PDB entry 4QWK | X-ray diffraction, 2.80 A resolution | chains R and S of the 28 polymer chains in the assembly

# Chain R
Name: Proteasome subunit alpha type-5
From: Saccharomyces cerevisiae
UniProtKB: P32379 (PSA5_YEAST); residues -7 to 252 here correspond to UniProt positions 1-260 (UniProt number = residue number + 8)
Sequence (260 residues; numbered -7 to 252; the number before each row is that of its first residue; numbers below 1 keep their minus sign (Met-7 is residue -7)):
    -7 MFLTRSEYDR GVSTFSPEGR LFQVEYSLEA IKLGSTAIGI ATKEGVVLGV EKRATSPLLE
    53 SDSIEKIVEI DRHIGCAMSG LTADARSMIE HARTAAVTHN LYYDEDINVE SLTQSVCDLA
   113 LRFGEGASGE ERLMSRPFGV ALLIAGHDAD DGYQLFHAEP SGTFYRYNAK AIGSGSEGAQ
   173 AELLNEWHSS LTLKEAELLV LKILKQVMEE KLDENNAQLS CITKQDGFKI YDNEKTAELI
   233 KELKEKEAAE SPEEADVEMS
Unresolved in the structure: -7 to 0, 118-124, 243-252

# Chain S
Name: Proteasome subunit alpha type-6
From: Saccharomyces cerevisiae
UniProtKB: P40302 (PSA6_YEAST); residues 0-233 here correspond to UniProt positions 1-234 (UniProt number = residue number + 1)
Sequence (234 residues; each row starts with the number of its first residue; numbering starts at 0):
     0 MFRNNYDGDT VTFSPTGRLF QVEYALEAIK QGSVTVGLRS NTHAVLVALK RNADELSSYQ
    60 KKIIKCDEHM GLSLAGLAPD ARVLSNYLRQ QCNYSSLVFN RKLAVERAGH LLCDKAQKNT
   120 QSYGGRPYGV GLLIIGYDKS GAHLLEFQPS GNVTELYGTA IGARSQGAKT YLERTLDTFI
   180 KIDGNPDELI KAGVEAISQS LRDESLTVDN LSIAIVGKDT PFTIYDGEAV AKYI
Unresolved in the structure: 0-2
Curated features (UniProtKB/Swiss-Prot):
  - modified residue: Ser13 (Phosphoserine)
  - cross-link: Lys190 (Glycyl lysine isopeptide (Lys-Gly) (interchain with G-Cter in ubiquitin))

# Chain R / chain S interface
Pairs across the interface (43):
  Arg2(R) - Gly7(S)
  Ser5(R) - Arg125(S)
  Thr6(R) - Gly7(S)
  Thr6(R) - Gln20(S)
  Phe7(R) - Gln20(S)  hydrogen bond (backbone-side chain)
  Phe7(R) - Tyr23(S)
  Phe7(R) - Leu76(S)  hydrophobic
  Phe7(R) - Arg125(S)
  Phe7(R) - Pro126(S)
  Phe7(R) - Gly128(S)
  Ser8(R) - Tyr23(S)
  Pro9(R) - Tyr23(S)  hydrophobic
  Pro9(R) - Glu26(S)
  Glu10(R) - Glu26(S)
  Glu10(R) - Gln30(S)
  Gly11(R) - Tyr23(S)
  Gly11(R) - Ala27(S)
  Leu13(R) - Arg125(S)
  Gln106(R) - Arg81(S)  hydrogen bond
  Asp110(R) - Arg81(S)  salt bridge
  Leu113(R) - Pro78(S)  hydrophobic
  Leu113(R) - Arg125(S)
  Glu117(R) - Tyr122(S)
  Ser153(R) - Pro78(S)
  Gly154(R) - Pro78(S)
  Thr155(R) - Gln59(S)
  Phe156(R) - Gln59(S)
  Tyr157(R) - Arg50(S)
  Tyr157(R) - Ala52(S)
  Tyr157(R) - Ser57(S)
  Tyr157(R) - Gln59(S)
  Arg158(R) - Ser56(S)
  Arg158(R) - Ser57(S)  hydrogen bond (backbone-backbone)
  Tyr159(R) - Ala52(S)
  Tyr159(R) - Asp53(S)
  Tyr159(R) - Leu55(S)
  Tyr159(R) - Ser56(S)
  Asn160(R) - Leu55(S)  hydrogen bond (backbone-backbone)
  Ala161(R) - Leu55(S)
  Gln172(R) - Asp53(S)  hydrogen bond
  Gln172(R) - Leu55(S)
  Leu175(R) - Leu55(S)
  Leu176(R) - Leu55(S)
Also at the interface, not in a pair above, chain R (26 interface residues in all): Gly3
Also at the interface, not in a pair above, chain S (26 interface residues in all): Asp6, Ala24, Asn51, Glu54, Asp79, Gly123

# Overview
The chain R/chain S interface involves 26 residues from each chain; the contacts include 5 hydrogen bonds and
1 salt bridge. Polar pairs include Asp110(R)-Arg81(S), Phe7(R)-Gln20(S) and Gln106(R)-Arg81(S).
Chain R is Proteasome subunit alpha type-5 and chain S is Proteasome subunit alpha type-6, both from
Saccharomyces cerevisiae; the structure, yCP beta5-A49T-A50V-double mutant in complex with carfilzomib, was
determined by X-ray diffraction (same publication as 4QUX, 4QUY, 4QV0, 4QV1, 4QV3, 4QV4 and 42 further
entries).
